Entry 8OVG (electron microscopy, 8.47 A resolution (very low resolution: no residue pairs are listed; an interface is given only as per-side residue counts)); this record covers chains A and F of the 6 polymer chains in the assembly.

== Chain A (and F) ==
Molecule: Lon protease homolog, mitochondrial
Organism: Homo sapiens
Notes: EC 3.4.21.53; engineered mutation(s): Y186pCMF; chain F of this document is another copy of the same molecule, construct and numbering; everything in this record applies to it too
UniProt: P36776 (LONM_HUMAN); residue numbers follow UniProt; this construct covers 115-959
Sequence (869 residues; row label = number of the first residue in the row):
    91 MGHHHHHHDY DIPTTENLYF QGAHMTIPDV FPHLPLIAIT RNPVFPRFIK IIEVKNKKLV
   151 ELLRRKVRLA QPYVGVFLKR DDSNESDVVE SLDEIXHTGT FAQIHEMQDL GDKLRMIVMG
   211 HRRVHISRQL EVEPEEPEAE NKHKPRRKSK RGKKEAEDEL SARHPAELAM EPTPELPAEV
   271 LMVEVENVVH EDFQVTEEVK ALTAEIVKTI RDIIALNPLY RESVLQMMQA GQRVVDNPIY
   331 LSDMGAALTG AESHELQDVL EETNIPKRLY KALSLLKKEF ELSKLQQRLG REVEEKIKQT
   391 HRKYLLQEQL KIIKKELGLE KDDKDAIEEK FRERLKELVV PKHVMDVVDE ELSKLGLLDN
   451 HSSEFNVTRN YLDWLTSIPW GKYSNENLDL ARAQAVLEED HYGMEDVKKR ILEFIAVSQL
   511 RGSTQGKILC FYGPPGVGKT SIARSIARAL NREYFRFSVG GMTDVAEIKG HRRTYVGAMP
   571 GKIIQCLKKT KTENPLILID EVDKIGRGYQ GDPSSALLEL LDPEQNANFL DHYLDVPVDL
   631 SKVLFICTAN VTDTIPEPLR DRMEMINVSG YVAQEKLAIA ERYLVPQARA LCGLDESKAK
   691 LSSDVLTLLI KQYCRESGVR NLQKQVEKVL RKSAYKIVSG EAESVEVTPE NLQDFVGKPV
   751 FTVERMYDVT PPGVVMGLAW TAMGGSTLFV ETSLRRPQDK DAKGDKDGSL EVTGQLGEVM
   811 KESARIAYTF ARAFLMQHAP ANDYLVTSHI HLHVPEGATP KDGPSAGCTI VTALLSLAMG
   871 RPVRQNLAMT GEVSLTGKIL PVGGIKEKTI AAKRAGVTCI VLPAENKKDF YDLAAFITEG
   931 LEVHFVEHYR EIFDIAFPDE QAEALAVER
Unresolved in the structure: 91-122, 222-271, 950-959
Sequence notes: initiating methionine (91); expression tag (92-114); conflict 1PA_186 (Tyr in P36776)
Modified positions: 1PA (4-(carboxymethyl)-L-phenylalanine) at position 186
What the authors report for this chain:
  - catalytic residues: Ser855, Lys898 (citing earlier work)
  - post-translational modification sites: Ser173, Ser181, Tyr394 (citing earlier work)

== How chain A and chain F interact ==
At this resolution (8 A) residue pairs are not listed: 59 residues of chain A and 58 of chain F lie at the interface.

== In short ==
59 residues of chain A and 58 residues of chain F are in contact. From the paper: catalytic residues Ser855(A)
and Lys898(A); modification sites Ser173(A), Ser181(A) and Tyr394(A).
Both chains are Lon protease homolog, mitochondrial (Homo sapiens). Entry 8OVG (Human Mitochondrial Lon Y186E
Mutant ADP Bound) was determined by electron microscopy (same publication as 8OVF, 8OKA, 8OM7 and 8OJL).
